PDB entry 6ZA1 | X-ray diffraction, 1.37 A resolution | chains A and B

== Chain A ==
Name: Periplasmic [NiFeSe] hydrogenase, small subunit
Organism: Desulfovibrio vulgaris (strain Hildenborough / ATCC 29579 / DSM 644 / NCIMB 8303)
Notes: EC 1.12.7.2
Reference sequence: Q72AS4 (Q72AS4_DESVH); residues 1-283 here correspond to UniProt positions 35-317 (UniProt number = residue number + 34)
Sequence (283 residues; row label = number of the first residue in the row):
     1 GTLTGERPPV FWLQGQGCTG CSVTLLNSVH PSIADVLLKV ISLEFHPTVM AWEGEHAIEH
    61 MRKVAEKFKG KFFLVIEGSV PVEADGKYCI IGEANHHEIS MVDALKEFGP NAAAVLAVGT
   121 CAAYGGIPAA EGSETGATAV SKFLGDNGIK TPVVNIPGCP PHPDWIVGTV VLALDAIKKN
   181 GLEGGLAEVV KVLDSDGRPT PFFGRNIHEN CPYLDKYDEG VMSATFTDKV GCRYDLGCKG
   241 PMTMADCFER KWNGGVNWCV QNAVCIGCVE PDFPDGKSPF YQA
Unresolved in the structure: 1-4
Glycans and other covalent adducts: oxygen-damaged SF4 (6ML) linked to Cys-21
Bound ions: 4Fe-4S cluster Fe site 1: Cys-18, Cys-21, Cys-121, Cys-159; oxygen-damaged SF4 Fe: Cys-18, Glu-77, Cys-121, Cys-159; 4Fe-4S cluster Fe site 2: His-208, Cys-211, Cys-232, Cys-238; 4Fe-4S cluster Fe site 3: Cys-247, Cys-259, Cys-265, Cys-268
Ligand contacts:
  - oxygen-damaged SF4 / 4Fe-4S cluster: Gly-17, Cys-18, Thr-19, Gly-20, Glu-77, Gly-78, Val-118, Gly-119, Thr-120, Cys-121, Gly-158, Cys-159, Pro-160, Pro-161
  - oxygen molecule (OXY), molecule 1: Ser-22, Leu-25, Leu-26, Ile-33, Leu-37, Leu-43, His-46, Val-49
  - oxygen molecule (OXY), molecule 2: Leu-26, Leu-37, Val-49
  - oxygen molecule (OXY), molecule 3: Ala-34, Leu-37, Leu-38
  - 4Fe-4S cluster (SF4), molecule 1: Ile-207, His-208, Cys-211, Tyr-213, Leu-214, Tyr-217, Cys-232, Arg-233, Tyr-234, Cys-238, Gly-240, Pro-241, Val-260
  - 4Fe-4S cluster (SF4), molecule 2: Ile-207, Thr-243, Ala-245, Cys-247, Trp-252, Trp-258, Cys-259, Cys-265, Ile-266, Gly-267, Cys-268, Val-269

== Chain B ==
Name: Periplasmic [NiFeSe] hydrogenase, large subunit, selenocysteine-containing
Organism: Desulfovibrio vulgaris (strain Hildenborough / ATCC 29579 / DSM 644 / NCIMB 8303)
Notes: EC 1.12.7.2
Reference sequence: Q72AS3 (Q72AS3_DESVH); residues 12-495 here = UniProt positions 12-495
Sequence (485 residues; each row starts with the number of its first residue):
    12 GATGRTTIAI DPVTRIEGHL KAEVVVENGK VVDARLSGGM YRGFETILRG RDPRDASQIV
    72 QRIC
    75 CGVCPTAHST ASVLALDEAF GAKVPNNGRI TRNLIFGANY LQSHILHFYH LSAQDFVQGP
   135 DTAPFVPRFP KSDLRLSKEL NKAGVDQYIE ALEVRRICHE MVALFGGRMP HVQGQVVGGA
   195 TEIPTKEKLV EYAARFKKVR DFVEQKYVPV VYTIGSKYKD MFKVGQGFKA ALCVGAFPLD
   255 NSGKKHLFMP GVYAKGKDMP FDPSKIKEYV KYSWFAEETT GLNYKEGKTI PAPDKAGAYS
   315 FVKAPRYDGL SLEVGPLARM WVNNPELSPV GKKLLKDLFG ISAKKFRDLG EEAAFSLMGR
   375 HVARAEETYY MLGAIEGWLK EIKAGEDTVV MPAVPASAEG TGFTEAPRGS LLHYVKVKDS
   435 KIDNYQIVSA SLWNCNPRDD MGQRGAVEEA LIGIPVDDIQ NPVNVARLIR AFDPULACAV
   495 H
Unresolved in the structure: 12-13
Construct notes: engineered mutation Ala-491 (Gly in Q72AS3)
Modified residues: Cys-75 (3-sulfinoalanine; CSD); Sec-489 (selenocysteine)
Glycans and other covalent adducts: hydrosulfuric acid (H2S) linked to Sec-489
Bound ions: Fe2+: Glu-56, Ile-441, His-495; Ni2+: Cys-75, Cys-75, Cys-78, Cys-492 (together with hydrosulfuric acid); carbonmonoxide-(dicyano) iron Fe: Cys-78, Cys-492
Ligand contacts:
  - carbonmonoxide-(dicyano) iron (FCO): Cys-78, His-82, Ala-420, Pro-421, Arg-422, Leu-425, Ser-443, Ala-444, Ser-445, Cys-492
  - hydrosulfuric acid (H2S), molecule 1: Cys-75, Cys-75, Val-77, Cys-78, Arg-422, Cys-492
  - hydrosulfuric acid (H2S), molecule 2: Cys-78, Pro-79, Thr-80, Ala-81, Phe-110, Asn-113, Pro-421
  - oxygen molecule (OXY), molecule 1: His-124, Tyr-162, Leu-166
  - oxygen molecule (OXY), molecule 2: Gln-128, Val-131, Gly-133, Pro-134, Phe-139, Val-159, Tyr-162
  - oxygen molecule (OXY), molecule 3: Phe-139, Tyr-162, Ile-163, Leu-166
  - oxygen molecule (OXY), molecule 4: Phe-236, Leu-349, Phe-353, Ile-355, Leu-363, Ala-367

== Chain A / chain B interface ==
Residue-residue contacts - 171 pairs, chain A then chain B:
  Arg-7(A) / Thr-136(B)  hydrogen bond
  Gln-14(A) / His-30(B)  hydrogen bond (backbone-side chain)
  Gly-15(A) / His-30(B)
  Gly-15(A) / Met-51(B)
  Gln-16(A) / Met-51(B)
  Gln-16(A) / Tyr-52(B)  hydrogen bond (side chain-backbone)
  Gln-16(A) / Arg-53(B)
  Gly-17(A) / Met-51(B)
  Gly-17(A) / Arg-53(B)
  Cys-18(A) / Glu-28(B)
  Cys-18(A) / Arg-53(B)
  Cys-18(A) / Arg-73(B)
  Cys-18(A) / Ile-74(B)
  Cys-18(A) / Cys-75(B)
  Cys-18(A) / Cys-75(B)  hydrophobic
  Cys-18(A) / Gly-76(B)  hydrogen bond (backbone-backbone)
  Cys-18(A) / His-185(B)
  Thr-19(A) / Glu-28(B)  hydrogen bond
  Gly-20(A) / Gly-76(B)
  Gly-20(A) / Pro-184(B)
  Val-23(A) / Gly-76(B)
  Val-23(A) / Val-77(B)  hydrophobic
  Val-23(A) / Arg-169(B)
  Val-23(A) / His-173(B)
  Val-23(A) / Pro-184(B)  hydrophobic
  Leu-26(A) / Leu-120(B)  hydrophobic
  Leu-26(A) / Arg-169(B)
  Asn-27(A) / Arg-169(B)  hydrogen bond
  Asn-27(A) / Arg-170(B)
  Asn-27(A) / His-173(B)  hydrogen bond
  Asn-27(A) / Met-183(B)  hydrogen bond (side chain-backbone)
  Ser-28(A) / Arg-170(B)
  Val-29(A) / Arg-170(B)
  Ile-33(A) / Leu-166(B)  hydrophobic
  Ala-34(A) / Leu-166(B)  hydrophobic
  Leu-38(A) / Thr-136(B)
  Ser-42(A) / Ala-137(B)
  Leu-43(A) / Ala-137(B)
  Leu-43(A) / Pro-138(B)
  Glu-44(A) / Ala-137(B)
  Pro-47(A) / Thr-25(B)
  Pro-47(A) / Arg-26(B)  hydrogen bond (backbone-backbone)
  Thr-48(A) / Arg-26(B)
  Thr-48(A) / Ile-27(B)
  Thr-48(A) / Leu-125(B)
  Val-49(A) / Arg-26(B)
  Val-49(A) / Gln-128(B)  hydrogen bond (backbone-side chain)
  Met-50(A) / Thr-25(B)
  Met-50(A) / Arg-26(B)  hydrogen bond (backbone-side chain)
  Met-50(A) / Pro-138(B)
  Ala-51(A) / Arg-26(B)  hydrogen bond (backbone-side chain)
  Ala-51(A) / Gln-128(B)
  Ala-51(A) / Pro-138(B)  hydrogen bond (backbone-backbone)
  Ala-51(A) / Phe-139(B)
  Ala-51(A) / Arg-142(B)
  Trp-52(A) / Thr-25(B)  hydrogen bond (backbone-side chain)
  Trp-52(A) / Pro-141(B)
  Trp-52(A) / Arg-142(B)
  Trp-52(A) / Phe-143(B)
  Glu-53(A) / Ile-21(B)
  Glu-53(A) / Pro-23(B)
  Glu-53(A) / Thr-25(B)
  Glu-53(A) / Phe-143(B)
  Glu-53(A) / Ala-480(B)
  Glu-53(A) / Arg-484(B)  salt bridge
  Gly-54(A) / Ile-21(B)
  Gly-54(A) / Asp-22(B)
  Gly-54(A) / Pro-23(B)  hydrogen bond (backbone-backbone)
  His-56(A) / Phe-143(B)
  Ile-58(A) / Pro-23(B)
  His-60(A) / Pro-141(B)
  Ala-84(A) / Pro-307(B)  hydrophobic
  Lys-87(A) / Asp-308(B)  salt bridge
  Lys-87(A) / Phe-315(B)
  Tyr-88(A) / Gly-50(B)
  Tyr-88(A) / Met-51(B)
  Tyr-88(A) / Tyr-52(B)  hydrogen bond (backbone-backbone)
  Tyr-88(A) / Pro-305(B)
  Tyr-88(A) / Pro-307(B)
  Tyr-88(A) / Phe-315(B)  hydrophobic
  Cys-89(A) / Gly-50(B)
  Cys-89(A) / Met-51(B)  hydrophobic
  Ile-90(A) / Asp-22(B)
  Ile-90(A) / His-30(B)
  Ile-90(A) / Gly-50(B)  hydrogen bond (backbone-backbone)
  Ile-91(A) / Asp-22(B)
  Ile-91(A) / Pro-23(B)
  Ile-91(A) / His-30(B)
  Gly-92(A) / Asp-22(B)
  Gly-92(A) / Pro-23(B)
  Glu-93(A) / Asp-22(B)  hydrogen bond (backbone-backbone)
  Glu-93(A) / Lys-32(B)  salt bridge
  Ile-127(A) / Phe-55(B)  hydrophobic
  Ile-127(A) / Ile-58(B)
  Ile-127(A) / Arg-73(B)
  Ala-130(A) / Arg-62(B)
  Glu-131(A) / Ile-58(B)
  Glu-131(A) / Arg-62(B)  hydrogen bond (backbone-side chain)
  Gly-132(A) / Thr-57(B)  hydrogen bond (backbone-side chain)
  Gly-132(A) / Ile-58(B)
  Ser-133(A) / Ile-58(B)
  Glu-134(A) / Pro-305(B)
  Thr-135(A) / Tyr-52(B)
  Cys-159(A) / Arg-73(B)  hydrogen bond (backbone-side chain)
  Cys-159(A) / Arg-182(B)  hydrogen bond (backbone-side chain)
  Cys-159(A) / His-185(B)
  Pro-160(A) / Arg-182(B)  hydrogen bond (backbone-side chain)
  Pro-160(A) / Pro-184(B)
  Pro-160(A) / His-185(B)
  Ala-224(A) / Met-405(B)
  Thr-225(A) / Val-403(B)
  Thr-225(A) / Met-405(B)
  Phe-226(A) / Thr-195(B)
  Phe-226(A) / Met-405(B)  hydrophobic
  Thr-227(A) / Ala-194(B)
  Thr-227(A) / Thr-195(B)
  Thr-227(A) / Ile-197(B)
  Thr-227(A) / Asp-401(B)  hydrogen bond
  Thr-227(A) / Thr-402(B)
  Thr-227(A) / Val-403(B)
  Lys-229(A) / Thr-195(B)  hydrogen bond (side chain-backbone)
  Leu-236(A) / Met-405(B)  hydrophobic
  Trp-252(A) / Arg-182(B)
  Asn-253(A) / His-173(B)
  Asn-253(A) / Glu-174(B)
  Asn-253(A) / Ala-177(B)
  Asn-253(A) / Arg-182(B)
  Asn-253(A) / Met-183(B)  hydrogen bond (side chain-backbone)
  Gly-254(A) / Glu-174(B)
  Val-256(A) / Glu-174(B)
  Val-256(A) / Ala-177(B)  hydrophobic
  Val-256(A) / Leu-178(B)  hydrophobic
  Val-256(A) / Lys-202(B)
  Val-256(A) / Arg-209(B)
  Asn-257(A) / Ala-177(B)  hydrogen bond (side chain-backbone)
  Asn-257(A) / Leu-178(B)  hydrogen bond (side chain-backbone)
  Asn-257(A) / Gly-181(B)
  Asn-257(A) / Glu-196(B)  hydrogen bond
  Asn-257(A) / Lys-202(B)
  Trp-258(A) / Gly-181(B)
  Cys-259(A) / Arg-182(B)
  Cys-259(A) / Gln-187(B)  hydrogen bond
  Gln-261(A) / Glu-196(B)  hydrogen bond
  Gln-261(A) / Lys-202(B)
  Asn-262(A) / Phe-179(B)  hydrogen bond (side chain-backbone)
  Asn-262(A) / Gly-180(B)
  Asn-262(A) / Gly-181(B)  hydrogen bond (side chain-backbone)
  Asn-262(A) / Gln-187(B)
  Asn-262(A) / Gly-188(B)  hydrogen bond (side chain-backbone)
  Asn-262(A) / Thr-195(B)  hydrogen bond (backbone-side chain)
  Asn-262(A) / Glu-196(B)  hydrogen bond
  Ala-263(A) / Gln-187(B)
  Ala-263(A) / Thr-195(B)
  Val-264(A) / Gln-187(B)  hydrogen bond (backbone-side chain)
  Ile-266(A) / Gln-69(B)
  Ile-266(A) / Arg-73(B)
  Ile-266(A) / Gln-187(B)
  Cys-268(A) / Arg-182(B)
  Pro-274(A) / Ile-70(B)  hydrophobic
  Asp-275(A) / Arg-62(B)  salt bridge
  Ser-278(A) / Asp-66(B)
  Pro-279(A) / Asp-63(B)
  Pro-279(A) / Asp-66(B)
  Phe-280(A) / Asp-66(B)  hydrogen bond (backbone-side chain)
  Phe-280(A) / Gln-69(B)
  Phe-280(A) / Ile-70(B)  hydrophobic
  Tyr-281(A) / Arg-65(B)
  Tyr-281(A) / Gln-69(B)
  Tyr-281(A) / Val-190(B)
  Gln-282(A) / Asp-63(B)
  Gln-282(A) / Arg-65(B)  hydrogen bond
Also at the interface, not in a pair above, chain A (78 interface residues in all): Thr-24, Leu-37, Phe-45, Glu-55, Pro-128
Also at the interface, not in a pair above, chain B (79 interface residues in all): Ala-20, Gly-29, Ser-68, His-124, Val-140, Pro-144, Ile-163, Ala-491

== Summary ==
The interface between chain A and chain B involves 78 residues on one side and 79 on the other; the contacts
include 39 hydrogen bonds and 4 salt bridges. Among the polar pairs are Glu-53(A)/Arg-484(B),
Lys-87(A)/Asp-308(B) and Glu-93(A)/Lys-32(B).
Here chain A is Periplasmic [NiFeSe] hydrogenase, small subunit and chain B is Periplasmic [NiFeSe]
hydrogenase, large subunit, selenocysteine-containing, both from Desulfovibrio vulgaris (strain Hildenborough
/ ATCC 29579 / DSM 644 / NCIMB 8303). Entry 6ZA1 (Structure of [NiFeSe] hydrogenase G491A variant from
Desulfovibrio vulgaris Hildenborough pressurized with Oxygen gas - structure ...) was determined by X-ray
diffraction, deposited together with 6Z7R, 6Z8J, 6Z8M, 6Z8O, 6Z9G and 6Z9O.
